5FZ5 - chains Q and R of the 22 polymer chains in the assembly; structure by electron microscopy, 8.80 A resolution (very low resolution: no residue pairs are listed; an interface is given only as per-side residue counts).

== Chain Q ==
Protein: Transcription initiation factor iif subunit alpha
From: Saccharomyces cerevisiae
Reference sequence: P41895 (T2FA_YEAST); numbering as in UniProt (aligned over 1-735)
Chain sequence (735 residues; each row starts with the number of its first residue):
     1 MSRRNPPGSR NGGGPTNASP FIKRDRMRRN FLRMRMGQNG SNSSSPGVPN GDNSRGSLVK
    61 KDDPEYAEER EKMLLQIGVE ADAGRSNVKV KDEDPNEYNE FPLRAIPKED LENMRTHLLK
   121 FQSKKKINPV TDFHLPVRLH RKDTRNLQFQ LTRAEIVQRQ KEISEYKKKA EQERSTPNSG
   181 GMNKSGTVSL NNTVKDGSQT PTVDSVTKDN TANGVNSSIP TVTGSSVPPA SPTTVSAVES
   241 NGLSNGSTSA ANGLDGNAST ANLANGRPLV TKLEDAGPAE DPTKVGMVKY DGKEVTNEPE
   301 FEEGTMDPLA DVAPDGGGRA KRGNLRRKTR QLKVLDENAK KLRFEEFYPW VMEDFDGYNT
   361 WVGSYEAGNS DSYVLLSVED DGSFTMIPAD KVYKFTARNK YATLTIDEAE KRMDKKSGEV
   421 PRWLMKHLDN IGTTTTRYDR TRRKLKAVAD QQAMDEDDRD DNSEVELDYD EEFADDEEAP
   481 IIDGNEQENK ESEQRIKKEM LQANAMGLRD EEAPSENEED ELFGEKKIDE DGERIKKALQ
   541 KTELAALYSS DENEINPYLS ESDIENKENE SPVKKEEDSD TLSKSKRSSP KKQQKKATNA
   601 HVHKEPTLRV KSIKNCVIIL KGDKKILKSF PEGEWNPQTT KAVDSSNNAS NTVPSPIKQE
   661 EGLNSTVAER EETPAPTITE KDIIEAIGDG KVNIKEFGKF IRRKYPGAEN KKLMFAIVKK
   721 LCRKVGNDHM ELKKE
Unresolved in the structure: 1-20, 36-96, 143-326, 356-357, 416-735
UniProt features mapped onto this chain:
  - modified residue: S198 (Phosphoserine), T200 (Phosphothreonine), S515 (Phosphoserine), S560 (Phosphoserine), S562 (Phosphoserine), S571 (Phosphoserine), S655 (Phosphoserine)

== Chain R ==
Protein: Transcription initiation factor iif subunit beta
From: Saccharomyces cerevisiae
Notes: EC 3.6.4.12
Reference sequence: P41896 (T2FB_YEAST); numbering as in UniProt (aligned over 1-400)
Chain sequence (400 residues; numbered 1 to 400; the number before each row is that of its first residue):
     1 MSSGSAGAPA LSNNSTNSVA KEKSGNISGD EYLSQEEEVF DGNDIENNET KVYEESLDLD
    61 LERSNRQVWL VRLPMFLAEK WRDRNNLHGQ ELGKIRINKD GSKITLLLNE NDNDSIPHEY
   121 DLELTKKVVE NEYVFTEQNL KKYQQRKKEL EADPEKQRQA YLKKQEREEE LKKKQQQQKR
   181 RNNRKKFNHR VMTDRDGRDR YIPYVKTIPK KTAIVGTVCH ECQVMPSMND PNYHKIVEQR
   241 RNIVKLNNKE RITTLDETVG VTMSHTGMSM RSDNSNFLKV GREKAKSNIK SIRMPKKEIL
   301 DYLFKLFDEY DYWSLKGLKE RTRQPEAHLK ECLDKVATLV KKGPYAFKYT LRPEYKKLKE
   361 EERKATLGEL ADEQTGSAGD NAQGDAEADL EDEIEMEDVV
Unresolved in the structure: 1-57, 83-91, 100-101, 111-116, 139-206, 227-232, 245-248, 281-293, 353-358, 371-400
UniProt features mapped onto this chain:
  - modified residue (Phosphoserine): S28, S34, S56

== Interface between chain Q and chain R ==
At this resolution (9 A) residue pairs are not listed: 46 residues of chain Q and 39 of chain R lie at the interface.

== Overview ==
Chain Q and chain R form an interface of 46 and 39 residues respectively.
Here chain Q is Transcription initiation factor iif subunit alpha and chain R is Transcription initiation
factor iif subunit beta, both from Saccharomyces cerevisiae. Entry 5FZ5 (Transcription initiation complex
structures elucidate DNA opening (CC)) was determined by electron microscopy (same publication as 5FYW, 5IP7
and 5IP9).
